8QPB - chains J and 4 of the 17 polymer chains in the assembly; structure by electron microscopy, 3.70 A resolution.

== Chain J ==
Molecule: U4/U6 small nuclear ribonucleoprotein Prp3
Organism: Homo sapiens
UniProtKB: O43395 (PRPF3_HUMAN); residues 1-683 here = UniProt positions 1-683
Chain sequence (683 residues; each row starts with the number of its first residue):
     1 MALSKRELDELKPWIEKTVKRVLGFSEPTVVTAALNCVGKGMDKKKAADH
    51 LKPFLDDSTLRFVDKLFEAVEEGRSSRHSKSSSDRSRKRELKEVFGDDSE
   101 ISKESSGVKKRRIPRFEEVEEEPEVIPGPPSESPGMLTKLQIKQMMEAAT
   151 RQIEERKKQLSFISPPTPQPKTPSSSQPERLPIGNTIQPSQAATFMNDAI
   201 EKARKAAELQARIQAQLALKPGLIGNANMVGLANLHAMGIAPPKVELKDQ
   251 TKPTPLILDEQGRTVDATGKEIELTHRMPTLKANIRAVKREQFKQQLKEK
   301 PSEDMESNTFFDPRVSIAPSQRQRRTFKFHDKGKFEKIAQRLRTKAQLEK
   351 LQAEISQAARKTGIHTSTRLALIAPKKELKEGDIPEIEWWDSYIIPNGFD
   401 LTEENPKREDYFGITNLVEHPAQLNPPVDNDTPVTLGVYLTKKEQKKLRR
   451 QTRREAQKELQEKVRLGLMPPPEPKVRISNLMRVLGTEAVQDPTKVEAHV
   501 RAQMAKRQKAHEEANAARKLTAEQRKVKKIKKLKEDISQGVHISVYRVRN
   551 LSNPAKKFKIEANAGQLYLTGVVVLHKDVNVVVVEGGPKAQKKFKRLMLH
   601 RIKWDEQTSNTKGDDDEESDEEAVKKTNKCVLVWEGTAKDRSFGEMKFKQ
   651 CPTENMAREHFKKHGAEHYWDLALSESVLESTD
Not modelled in the structure: 1-435, 520-683
UniProt features mapped onto this chain:
  - modified residue: Ser164 (Phosphoserine), Thr167 (Phosphothreonine), Ser619 (Phosphoserine)
  - cross-link (Glycyl lysine isopeptide (Lys-Gly)): Lys139 (interchain with G-Cter in SUMO2), Lys244 (interchain with G-Cter in SUMO2), Lys252 (interchain with G-Cter in SUMO2)
  - natural variant: Pro493 (P493S: In RP18), Thr494 (T494M: In RP18)

== Chain 4 ==
Molecule: U4 snRNA
Organism: Homo sapiens
Sequence (144 nucleotides; numbered 1 to 144; the number before each row is that of its first residue):
     1 AGCUUUGCGCAGUGGCAGUAUCGUAGCCAAUGAGGUCUAUCCGAGGCGCG
    51 AUUAUUGCUAAUUGAAAACUUUUCCCAAUACCCCGCCGUGACGACUUGCA
   101 AUAUAGUCGGCACUGGCAAUUUUUGACAGUCUCUACGGAGACUG
Not modelled in the structure: 81-144

== How chain J and chain 4 interact ==
Residue-residue contacts (20; chain J residue first):
  Lys442(J) - C8(4)  salt bridge to the phosphate
  Gln445(J) - C8(4)  sugar contact
  Gln445(J) - G9(4)  phosphate contact
  Lys447(J) - G23(4)  phosphate contact
  Lys447(J) - U24(4)  salt bridge to the phosphate
  Arg449(J) - G9(4)  phosphate contact
  Arg450(J) - C22(4)  salt bridge to the phosphate
  Arg450(J) - G23(4)  salt bridge to the phosphate
  Arg453(J) - C10(4)  salt bridge to the phosphate
  Arg453(J) - A11(4)  salt bridge to the phosphate
  Gln461(J) - G57(4)  hydrogen bond to the sugar
  Arg465(J) - G57(4)  hydrogen bond to the phosphate
  Arg465(J) - C58(4)  salt bridge to the phosphate
  Lys475(J) - U13(4)  salt bridge to the phosphate
  Arg477(J) - G14(4)  salt bridge to the phosphate
  Arg507(J) - U13(4)  salt bridge to the phosphate
  His511(J) - A11(4)  hydrogen bond to the sugar
  His511(J) - G12(4)  sugar contact
  Arg518(J) - G9(4)  base contact
  Arg518(J) - C10(4)  hydrogen bond to the base
Interface residues without a listed pair, chain 4 (13 interface residues in all): G7

== Overview ==
Chain J and chain 4 each contribute 13 residues to their interface; the contacts include 4 hydrogen bonds and
10 salt bridges. Polar pairs include Arg518(J)-C10(4), Gln461(J)-G57(4) and His511(J)-A11(4).
Chain J is U4/U6 small nuclear ribonucleoprotein Prp3 and chain 4 is U4 snRNA, both from Homo sapiens; the
structure, Cryo-EM Structure of Pre-B+ATP Complex (core part), was determined by electron microscopy together
with 8QOZ, 8QP8, 8QP9, 8QPA, 8QPE and 8QPK from the same study.
